4CRI - chains A and B of the 4 polymer chains in the assembly; structure by X-ray diffraction, 2.35 A resolution.

== Chain A (and B) ==
Protein: Tumor suppressor P53-binding protein 1
Source organism: Homo sapiens
Notes: fragment: tandem tudor domain, residues 1459-1634; chain B of this document is another copy of the same molecule, construct and numbering; everything in this record applies to it too
UniProt: Q12888 (TP53B_HUMAN); numbering as in UniProt (aligned over 1459-1634)
Chain sequence (176 residues; numbered 1459 to 1634; the number before each row is that of its first residue):
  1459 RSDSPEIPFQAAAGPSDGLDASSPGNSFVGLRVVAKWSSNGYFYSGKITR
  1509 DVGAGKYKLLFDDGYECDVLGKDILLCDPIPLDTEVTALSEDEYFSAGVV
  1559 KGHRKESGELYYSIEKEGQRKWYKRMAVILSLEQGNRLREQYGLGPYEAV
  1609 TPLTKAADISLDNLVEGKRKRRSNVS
Not modelled in the structure: 1459-1484, 1605-1634
UniProt features mapped onto this chain:
  - region: Trp1495 to Tyr1523 (Interaction with dimethylated histone H4)
  - motif: Pro1604 to Ser1631 (UDR)
  - modified residue: Ser1460 (Phosphoserine), Ser1462 (Phosphoserine), Ser1474 (Phosphoserine), Thr1609 (Phosphothreonine), Ser1618 (Phosphoserine), Ser1631 (Phosphoserine)
  - cross-link: Lys1563 (Glycyl lysine isopeptide (Lys-Gly) (interchain with G-Cter in SUMO1))
  - mutagenesis: Trp1495 (W1495A/H: Loss of interaction with histone H4 that has been dimethylated at 'Lys-20' (H4K20me2). Abolishes recruitment to double strand breaks ...), Tyr1500 (Y1500A: Reduces affinity for histone H4 that has been dimethylated at 'Lys-20'), Tyr1502 (Y1502A: Reduces affinity for histone H4 that has been dimethylated at 'Lys-20'; Y1502L/Q: Abolishes recruitment to double strand breaks), Asp1521 (D1521A: Loss of interaction with histone H4 that has been dimethylated at 'Lys-20' (H4K20me2). Abolishes recruitment to double strand breaks ...), Tyr1523 (Y1523A: Increases affinity for histone H4 that has been dimethylated at 'Lys-20'. No effect on recruitment to double strand breaks ...), Lys1563 (K1563R: Does not affect monoubiquitination by MSL2), Thr1609 (T1609A: Constitutive recruitment to mitotic DNA lesions, leading to mitotic defects; when associated with A-1618; T1609E: Phosphomimetic mutant that abolishes recruitment to double strand breaks ...), Lys1613 (K1613A: Does not affect recruitment to double strand breaks), Asp1616 (D1616A: Does not affect recruitment to double strand breaks), Ile1617 (I1617A: Strongly reduced recruitment to double strand breaks. Defects in class-switch recombination (CSR)), Ser1618 (S1618A: Constitutive recruitment to mitotic DNA lesions, leading to mitotic defects; when associated with A-1609; S1618D: Phosphomimetic mutant that abolishes recruitment to double strand breaks ...), Leu1619 (L1619A: Strongly reduced recruitment to double strand breaks. Defects in class-switch recombination (CSR). Does not affect interaction with histone H4 dimethylated at 'Lys-20' (H4K20me2) ...), 4 further mutagenesis entries in UniProt
From the paper describing this entry:
  - contacts within the chain: Leu1534-Tyr1600 (backbone contact), Ile1532-Leu1602 (backbone contact)
  - specificity-determining residues: Asp1521 (proposed by the authors, not directly observed)

== Interface between chain A and chain B ==
Contacting residue pairs (21; chain A residue first):
  Trp1495(A) with Asp1526(B)
  Ser1496(A) with Ser1496(B); Ser1497(B), hydrogen bond
  Ser1497(A) with Ser1496(B)
  Val1510(A) with Tyr1523(B), hydrogen bond (backbone-side chain)
  Gly1511(A) with Tyr1523(B), hydrogen bond (backbone-side chain)
  Ala1512(A) with Tyr1523(B)
  Lys1514(A) with Tyr1523(B)
  Lys1516(A) with Glu1524(B), salt bridge
  Tyr1523(A) with Val1510(B), hydrogen bond (side chain-backbone); Gly1511(B); Ala1512(B); Asp1526(B)
  Glu1524(A) with Lys1516(B), salt bridge; Cys1525(B); Asp1526(B), hydrogen bond (backbone-side chain)
  Cys1525(A) with Glu1524(B); Cys1525(B), disulfide
  Asp1526(A) with Trp1495(B); Tyr1523(B); Glu1524(B), hydrogen bond (side chain-backbone)
Other interface residues (no listed pair), chain A (13 interface residues in all): Asp1531
Other interface residues (no listed pair), chain B (12 interface residues in all): Lys1514
Disulfides between the chains: Cys1525(A)-Cys1525(B)

== Overview ==
Chain A and chain B form an interface of 13 and 12 residues respectively; the contacts include 1 disulfide
bond, 6 hydrogen bonds and 2 salt bridges. Polar pairs include Lys1516(A)-Glu1524(B), Ser1496(A)-Ser1497(B)
and Val1510(A)-Tyr1523(B). From the paper: the specificity determinant Asp1521(A); contacts within the chain
involving Tyr1600(A), Leu1534(A) and Leu1602(A) among others.
Chain A and chain B are both Tumor suppressor P53-binding protein 1 (Homo sapiens); the structure, Crystal
Structure of 53BP1 tandem tudor domains in complex with methylated K810 Rb peptide, was determined by X-ray
diffraction.
